Entry 4YED (X-ray diffraction, 1.90 A resolution); this record covers chains A and B.

== Chain A (and B) ==
Molecule: tRNA threonylcarbamoyladenosine dehydratase
Source organism: Escherichia coli K12
Notes: EC 6.1.-.-; chain B of this document is another copy of the same molecule, construct and numbering; everything in this record applies to it too
Reference sequence: Q46927 (TCDA_ECOLI); residues 1-268 here = UniProt positions 1-268
Sequence (271 residues; numbered -2 to 268; the number before each row is that of its first residue; numbers below 1 keep their minus sign (Gly-2 is residue -2)):
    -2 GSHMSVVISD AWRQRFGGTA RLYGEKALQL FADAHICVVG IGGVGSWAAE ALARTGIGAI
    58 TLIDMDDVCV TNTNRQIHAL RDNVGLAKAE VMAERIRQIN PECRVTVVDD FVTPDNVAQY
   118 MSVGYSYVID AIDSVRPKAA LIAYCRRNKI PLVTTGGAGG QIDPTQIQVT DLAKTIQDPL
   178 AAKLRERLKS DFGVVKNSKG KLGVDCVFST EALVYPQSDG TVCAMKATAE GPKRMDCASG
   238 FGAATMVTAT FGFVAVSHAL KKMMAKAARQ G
Unresolved in the structure: -2 to 1, 215-235, 268 (chain B: -2 to 1, 224-235, 268)
Sequence notes: expression tag (-2 to 0)
Modified / non-standard residues: Mse1, Mse222, Mse232 (selenomethionine); Mse62, Mse89, Mse118, Mse243, Mse260, Mse261 (selenomethionine; parent Met)
Small-molecule neighbours: adenosine monophosphate (AMP): Val36, Gly37, Ile38, Gly39, Gly40, Ile60, Asp61, Asp63, Arg72, Gln73, Lys85, Asp107, Phe108, Val109, Ala128, Ile129, Asp130, Ser131, Pro134

== Chain A / chain B interface ==
Contacting residue pairs (121; chain A residue first):
  Gln11(A) with Val67(B); Thr68(B)
  Arg12(A) with Val67(B); Thr70(B); Asn71(B)
  Gly15(A) with Asn71(B); Gly239(B); Ala240(B), hydrogen bond (backbone-backbone)
  Thr16(A) with Asn71(B)
  Arg18(A) with Pro213(B); Val219(B); Ser236(B); Gly237(B), hydrogen bond (side chain-backbone); Phe238(B), hydrogen bond (side chain-backbone); Gly239(B)
  Leu19(A) with Gly157(B); Gln158(B); Ile159(B), hydrophobic; Val211(B); Val219(B); Gly239(B); Ala240(B); Ala241(B), hydrophobic
  Tyr20(A) with Ile159(B), hydrophobic; Val219(B); Ala241(B); Mse243(B)
  Gly21(A) with Gly217(B); Val219(B)
  Glu22(A) with Gly217(B), hydrogen bond (backbone-backbone)
  Trp44(A) with Glu47(B)
  Glu47(A) with Trp44(B)
  Ala48(A) with Mse243(B)
  Arg51(A) with Thr70(B), hydrogen bond (side chain-backbone); Asn71(B); Gln73(B), hydrogen bond (side chain-backbone); Ile74(B), hydrogen bond (side chain-backbone); Ala76(B), hydrogen bond (side chain-backbone); Leu77(B); Thr242(B)
  Thr52(A) with Mse243(B)
  Val67(A) with Gln11(B); Arg12(B)
  Thr68(A) with Gln11(B)
  Thr70(A) with Arg12(B); Arg51(B), hydrogen bond (backbone-side chain); Ile96(B)
  Asn71(A) with Arg12(B); Gly15(B); Thr16(B); Arg51(B)
  Gln73(A) with Arg51(B), hydrogen bond (backbone-side chain)
  Ile74(A) with Arg51(B), hydrogen bond (backbone-side chain); Ile74(B), hydrophobic; Arg92(B), hydrogen bond (backbone-side chain)
  Ala76(A) with Arg51(B), hydrogen bond (backbone-side chain)
  Leu77(A) with Arg51(B); Arg92(B); Gln95(B); Ile96(B), hydrophobic
  Arg78(A) with Gln95(B), hydrogen bond (backbone-backbone); Pro98(B)
  Asp79(A) with Gln95(B), hydrogen bond (backbone-side chain)
  Arg92(A) with Ile74(B), hydrogen bond (side chain-backbone); Leu77(B); Arg92(B)
  Gln95(A) with Leu77(B); Arg78(B), hydrogen bond (backbone-backbone); Asp79(B), hydrogen bond (side chain-backbone)
  Ile96(A) with Thr70(B); Leu77(B), hydrophobic
  Pro98(A) with Arg78(B)
  Gly157(A) with Leu19(B)
  Gln158(A) with Leu19(B)
  Ile159(A) with Leu19(B), hydrophobic; Tyr20(B), hydrophobic; Ser254(B)
  Pro161(A) with Ser254(B)
  Thr162(A) with Ile164(B); Val251(B)
  Ile164(A) with Thr162(B)
  Val211(A) with Leu19(B)
  Tyr212(A) with Arg18(B)
  Pro213(A) with Arg18(B)
  Gln214(A) with Ala17(B); Arg18(B), hydrogen bond (backbone-backbone); Leu19(B); Gly21(B)
  Ser236(A) with Arg18(B)
  Gly237(A) with Arg18(B), hydrogen bond (backbone-side chain)
  Phe238(A) with Arg18(B), hydrogen bond (backbone-side chain)
  Gly239(A) with Gly15(B); Arg18(B); Leu19(B)
  Ala240(A) with Gly15(B), hydrogen bond (backbone-backbone); Leu19(B)
  Ala241(A) with Leu19(B), hydrophobic; Tyr20(B)
  Thr242(A) with Arg51(B); Phe250(B)
  Mse243(A) with Tyr20(B); Ala48(B); Thr52(B); Phe250(B); Val253(B); Ser254(B); Leu257(B), hydrophobic
  Ala246(A) with Phe250(B), hydrophobic
  Thr247(A) with Thr247(B); Phe250(B)
  Phe250(A) with Thr242(B); Mse243(B); Ala246(B), hydrophobic; Thr247(B); Phe250(B), hydrophobic
  Val251(A) with Thr162(B)
  Val253(A) with Mse243(B)
  Ser254(A) with Ile159(B); Pro161(B); Mse243(B)
  Leu257(A) with Mse243(B), hydrophobic
Interface residues without a listed pair, chain A (56 interface residues in all): Phe13, Ala17, Gln165
Interface residues without a listed pair, chain B (55 interface residues in all): Phe13, Gln165

== In short ==
56 residues of chain A and 55 residues of chain B are in contact; the contacts include 22 hydrogen bonds.
Polar contacts include Arg18(A)-Gly237(B), Arg18(A)-Phe238(B) and Arg51(A)-Thr70(B). Chain A binds adenosine
monophosphate.
Both chains are tRNA threonylcarbamoyladenosine dehydratase (Escherichia coli K12). Entry 4YED (TcdA (CsdL))
was determined by X-ray diffraction (same publication as 4RDH and 4RDI).
